8ZOM - chains D and E of the 20 polymer chains in the assembly; structure by electron microscopy, 2.74 A resolution.

Chain D:
Protein: Cytochrome c domain-containing protein
Organism: Arachis hypogaea
UniProt: A0A445B1W5 (A0A445B1W5_ARAHY); residues 66-307 here correspond to UniProt positions 63-304 (UniProt number = residue number - 3)
Chain sequence (242 residues; row label = number of the first residue in the row):
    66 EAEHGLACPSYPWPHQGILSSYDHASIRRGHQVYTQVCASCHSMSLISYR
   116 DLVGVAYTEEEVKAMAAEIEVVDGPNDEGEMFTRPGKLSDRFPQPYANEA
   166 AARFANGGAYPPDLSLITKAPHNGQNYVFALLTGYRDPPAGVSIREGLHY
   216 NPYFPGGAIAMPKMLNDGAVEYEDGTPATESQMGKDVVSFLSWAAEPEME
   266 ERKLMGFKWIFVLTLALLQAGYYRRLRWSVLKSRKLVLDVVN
Sequence notes: conflict Gln81 (Asn78 in A0A445B1W5), Glu125 (Asp122 in A0A445B1W5), Pro186 (Arg183 in A0A445B1W5), Ser246 (Ala243 in A0A445B1W5)
Bound ions: heme c Fe near His107 (its only coordinating residue here)
Ligand contacts:
  - 1,2-Distearoyl-sn-glycerophosphoethanolamine (3PE): Gln81, Phe272, Ile275, Phe276
  - heme c (HEC): Val102, Cys103, Ser105, Cys106, His107, Asn171, Ala174, Tyr175, Pro176, Pro177, Leu179, Ile182, Tyr192, Val193, Leu196, Leu197, Phe219, Ile224, Ala225, Met226, Pro227, Met229, Leu230

Chain E:
Protein: Cytochrome b-c1 complex subunit Rieske, mitochondrial
Organism: Arachis hypogaea
Notes: EC 7.1.1.8
UniProt: A0A445CTC8 (A0A445CTC8_ARAHY); residue numbers follow UniProt; this construct covers 72-267
Chain sequence (196 residues; numbered 72 to 267; the number before each row is that of its first residue):
    72 EIPATVAAVKNPSSKIVYDEHNHERYPPGDPSKRAFAYFVLTGGRFVYAS
   122 LVRLLILKFVLSMSASKDVLALASLEVDLSSIEPGTTVTVKWRGKPVFIR
   172 RRTEDDIKLANSVDVGSLRDPQQDAERVKNPEWLIVIGVCTHLGCIPLPN
   222 AGDFGGWFCPCHGSHYDISGRIRKGPAPYNLEVPTYTFLEENKLLI
Disulfide bonds: Cys216-Cys232
Ligand contacts: 2Fe-2S cluster (FES): Cys211, His213, Leu214, Gly215, Cys216, Cys230, Cys232, His233, Gly234, Ser235

How chain D and chain E interact:
Pairs across the interface (34):
  Arg115(D) with Lys138(E); Asp139(E); Ala142(E)
  Lys152(D) with Leu146(E)
  Ser154(D) with Ala142(E), hydrogen bond (side chain-backbone); Leu143(E)
  Met270(D) with Lys129(E)
  Trp274(D) with Ser121(E); Leu122(E), hydrophobic; Leu125(E)
  Val277(D) with Val118(E)
  Leu278(D) with Leu122(E), hydrophobic
  Ala281(D) with Val118(E), hydrophobic; Tyr119(E)
  Gln284(D) with Val111(E); Leu112(E); Gly115(E); Tyr119(E), hydrogen bond
  Tyr287(D) with Phe107(E); Ala108(E); Val111(E), hydrophobic
  Tyr288(D) with Leu112(E), hydrophobic
  Arg290(D) with Asn93(E); His94(E)
  Ser294(D) with His94(E)
  Lys297(D) with Asn93(E)
  Ser298(D) with Tyr89(E); Asp90(E), hydrogen bond (backbone-backbone)
  Arg299(D) with Asp90(E)
  Lys300(D) with Val88(E)
  Val302(D) with Thr76(E)
  Asp304(D) with Pro74(E); Ala75(E), hydrogen bond (side chain-backbone); Thr76(E), hydrogen bond
Interface residues without a listed pair, chain D (22 interface residues in all): Ala285, Leu291, Leu303
Interface residues without a listed pair, chain E (25 interface residues in all): Arg116

In short:
22 residues of chain D face 25 of chain E across their interface, with 5 hydrogen bonds. Polar contacts
include Ser154(D)-Ala142(E), Gln284(D)-Tyr119(E) and Asp304(D)-Ala75(E). Ligands of chain D:
1,2-Distearoyl-sn-glycerophosphoethanolamine and heme c. Bound to chain E: 2Fe-2S cluster.
Here chain D is Cytochrome c domain-containing protein and chain E is Cytochrome b-c1 complex subunit Rieske,
mitochondrial, both from Arachis hypogaea. Entry 8ZOM (Cryo-EM structure of pyraclostrobin-bound Arachis
hypogaea bc1 complex) was determined by electron microscopy.
